PDB entry 9K49 | electron microscopy, 3.60 A resolution | chains D and F of the 8 polymer chains in the assembly

[Chain D]
Name: Tol-Pal system protein TolQ
From: Escherichia coli K-12
UniProt: P0ABU9 (TOLQ_ECOLI); residue numbers follow UniProt; this construct covers 1-230
Chain sequence (230 residues; each row starts with the number of its first residue):
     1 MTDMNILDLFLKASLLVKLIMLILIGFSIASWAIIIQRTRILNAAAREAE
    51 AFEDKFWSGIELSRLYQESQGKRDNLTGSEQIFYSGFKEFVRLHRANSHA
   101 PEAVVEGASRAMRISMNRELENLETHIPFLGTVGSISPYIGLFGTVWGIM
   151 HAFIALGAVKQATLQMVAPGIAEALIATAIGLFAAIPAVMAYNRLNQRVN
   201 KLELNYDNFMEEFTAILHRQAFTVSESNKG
Unresolved in the structure: 1-5, 225-230

[Chain F]
Name: Tol-Pal system protein TolR
From: Escherichia coli K-12
UniProt: P0ABV6 (TOLR_ECOLI); numbering as in UniProt (aligned over 1-142)
Chain sequence (152 residues; numbered 1 to 152; the number before each row is that of its first residue):
     1 MARARGRGRRDLKSEINIVPLLDVLLVLLLIFMATAPIITQSVEVDLPDA
    51 TESQAVSSNDNPPVIVEVSGIGQYTVVVEKDRLERLPPEQVVAEVSSRFK
   101 ANPKTVFLIGGAKDVPYDEIIKALNLLHSAGVKSVGLMTQPILEHHHHHH
   151 HH
Unresolved in the structure: 1-13, 35-152
Differences from the reference sequence: expression tag (143-152)

[How chain D and chain F interact]
Residue-residue contacts (7):
  Ser135(D) - Glu15(F)
  Ile136(D) - Glu15(F)
  Tyr139(D) - Ile16(F)  hydrogen bond (side chain-backbone)
  Tyr139(D) - Ile18(F)  hydrophobic
  Leu142(D) - Leu21(F)  hydrophobic
  Phe153(D) - Leu28(F)  hydrophobic
  Phe153(D) - Phe32(F)  hydrophobic

[Summary]
5 residues of chain D face 6 of chain F across their interface; the contacts include 1 hydrogen bond. The
hydrogen-bonded pair is Tyr139(D)-Ile16(F).
Chain D is Tol-Pal system protein TolQ and chain F is Tol-Pal system protein TolR, both from Escherichia coli
K-12; the structure, Cryo-EM structure of inner membrane TolQRA complex in CYMAL-6-Neopentyl Glycol detergent
micelles, was determined by electron microscopy (same publication as 9KCH).
